PDB entry 3AJ5 | X-ray diffraction, 1.80 A resolution | chain A

[Chain A]
Protein: Main hemagglutinin component
Organism: Clostridium botulinum
Reference sequence: P46084 (HA33_CLOBO); residues 1-286 here = UniProt positions 1-286
Amino-acid sequence (286 residues; numbered 1 to 286; the number before each row is that of its first residue):
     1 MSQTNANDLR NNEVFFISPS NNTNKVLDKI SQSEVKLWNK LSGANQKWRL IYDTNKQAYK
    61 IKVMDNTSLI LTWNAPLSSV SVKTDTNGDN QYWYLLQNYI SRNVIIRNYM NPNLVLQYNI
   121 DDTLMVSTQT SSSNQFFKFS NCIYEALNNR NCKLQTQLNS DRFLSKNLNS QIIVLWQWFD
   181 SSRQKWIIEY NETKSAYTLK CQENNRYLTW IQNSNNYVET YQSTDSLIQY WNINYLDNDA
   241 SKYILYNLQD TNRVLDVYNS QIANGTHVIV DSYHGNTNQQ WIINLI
Not modelled in the structure: 1-3
Small-molecule neighbours: 2-acetamido-2-deoxy-beta-D-galactopyranose (NGA): D256, V257, Y258, N259, S260, I269, D271, H274, N276, N278, Q279

[In short]
Chain A binds 2-acetamido-2-deoxy-beta-D-galactopyranose.
Chain A is Main hemagglutinin component (Clostridium botulinum); the structure, HA1 (HA33) subcomponent of
botulinum type C progenitor toxin complexed with N-acetylgalactosamine, bound at site II, was determined by
X-ray diffraction (same publication as 3AJ6).
